3RO0 - chains B and C of the 4 polymer chains in the assembly; structure by X-ray diffraction, 1.50 A resolution.

# Chain B (and C)
Molecule: Pyrrolidone-carboxylate peptidase
From: Bacillus amyloliquefaciens
Notes: EC 3.4.19.3; chain C of this document is another copy of the same molecule, construct and numbering; everything in this record applies to it too
UniProt: P46107 (PCP_BACAM); numbering as in UniProt (aligned over 1-215)
Chain sequence (223 residues; row label = number of the first residue in the row):
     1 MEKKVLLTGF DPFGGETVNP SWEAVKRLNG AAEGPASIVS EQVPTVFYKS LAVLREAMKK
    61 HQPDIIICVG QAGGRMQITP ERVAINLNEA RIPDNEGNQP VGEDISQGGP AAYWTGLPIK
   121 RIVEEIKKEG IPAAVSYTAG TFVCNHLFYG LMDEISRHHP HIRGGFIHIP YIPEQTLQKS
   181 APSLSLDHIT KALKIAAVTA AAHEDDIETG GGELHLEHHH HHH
Disordered / not traced: 210-223 (chain C: 208-223)
Sequence notes: engineered mutation Met-58 (Ile in P46107), Ala-202 (Val in P46107); expression tag (216-223)
Swiss-Prot annotation at these positions:
  - active site: Glu-81, Cys-144, His-168
  - mutagenesis: Cys-68 (C68S: No loss of activity), Cys-144 (C144S: Loss of activity)
Metal / ion sites: Pt ion near Cys-144 (its only coordinating residue here)
Ligand contacts: TPT (2,2':6',2''-TERPYRIDINE PLATINUM(II) Chloride): Phe-10, Phe-13, Asn-19, Thr-45, Gln-71, Ala-139, Gly-140, Phe-142, Cys-144, His-168

# How chain B and chain C interact
Contacting residue pairs - 29 pairs, chain B then chain C:
  Ile-85(B) with Trp-114(C), hydrophobic; Tyr-137(C), hydrophobic
  Asn-86(B) with Trp-114(C)
  Leu-87(B) with Trp-114(C), hydrophobic; Tyr-137(C), hydrophobic
  Glu-89(B) with Lys-120(C), salt bridge; Tyr-137(C)
  Val-101(B) with Lys-120(C)
  Ala-111(B) with Ala-112(C); Trp-114(C)
  Ala-112(B) with Ala-111(C); Ala-112(C), hydrophobic
  Trp-114(B) with Ile-85(C), hydrophobic; Asn-86(C); Leu-87(C), hydrophobic; Ala-111(C)
  Lys-120(B) with Glu-89(C), salt bridge; Val-101(C)
  Tyr-137(B) with Ile-85(C), hydrophobic; Leu-87(C), hydrophobic; Glu-89(C); Thr-138(C); Thr-141(C)
  Thr-138(B) with Tyr-137(C); Thr-138(C)
  Thr-141(B) with Tyr-137(C)
  Glu-208(B) with Gly-102(C)
  Thr-209(B) with Glu-89(C); Val-101(C)
Other interface residues (no listed pair), chain B (16 interface residues in all): Arg-82, Val-83

# Overview
16 residues of chain B and 13 residues of chain C are in contact, with 2 salt bridges. The salt-bridged pair
is Glu-89(B)/Lys-120(C). Bound to chain B: compound TPT. Curated annotation (UniProt) lists 3 active-site
residues and 2 mutagenesis sites on chain B.
Chain B and chain C are both Pyrrolidone-carboxylate peptidase (Bacillus amyloliquefaciens); the structure,
Crystal structure of Bacillus amyloliquefaciens pyroglutamyl peptidase I and terpyridine platinum(II), was
determined by X-ray diffraction (same publication as 3RNZ and 3RO1).
